9CQC - chains A and J of the 18 polymer chains in the assembly; structure by electron microscopy, 3.40 A resolution.

# Chain A
Protein: X-ray repair cross-complementing protein 6
From: Homo sapiens
Notes: EC 3.6.4.-, 4.2.99.-
UniProt: P12956 (XRCC6_HUMAN); residues 1-609 here = UniProt positions 1-609
Chain sequence (612 residues; each row starts with the number of its first residue; numbers below 1 keep their minus sign (Gly-2 is residue -2)):
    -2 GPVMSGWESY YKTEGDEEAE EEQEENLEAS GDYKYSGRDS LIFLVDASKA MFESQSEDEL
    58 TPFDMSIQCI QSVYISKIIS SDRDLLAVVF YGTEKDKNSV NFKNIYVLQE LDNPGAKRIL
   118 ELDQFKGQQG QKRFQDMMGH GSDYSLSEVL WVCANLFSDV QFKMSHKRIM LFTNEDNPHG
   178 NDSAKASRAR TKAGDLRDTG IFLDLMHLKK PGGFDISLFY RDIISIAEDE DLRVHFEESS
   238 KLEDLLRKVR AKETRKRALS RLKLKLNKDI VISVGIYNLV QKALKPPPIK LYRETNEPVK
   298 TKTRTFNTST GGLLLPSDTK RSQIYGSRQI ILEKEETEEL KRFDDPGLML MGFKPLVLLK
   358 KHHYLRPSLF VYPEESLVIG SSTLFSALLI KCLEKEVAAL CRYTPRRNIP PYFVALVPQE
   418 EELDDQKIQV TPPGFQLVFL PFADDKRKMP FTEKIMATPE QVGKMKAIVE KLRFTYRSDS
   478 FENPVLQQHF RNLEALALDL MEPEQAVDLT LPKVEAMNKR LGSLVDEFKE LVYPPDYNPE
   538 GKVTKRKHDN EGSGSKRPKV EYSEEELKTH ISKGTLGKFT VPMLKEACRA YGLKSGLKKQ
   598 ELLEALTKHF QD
Not modelled in the structure: -2 to 31, 539-609
Construct notes: expression tag (-2 to 0)
Swiss-Prot annotation at these positions:
  - region: Val578 to Glu583 (Interaction with BAX)
  - active site: Lys31 (Schiff-base intermediate with DNA)
  - modified residue: Ser2 (N-acetylserine), Ser6 (Phosphoserine), Ser27 (Phosphoserine), Lys31 (N6-acetyllysine), Ser51 (Phosphoserine), Ser306 (Phosphoserine), Lys317 (N6-acetyllysine), Lys331 (N6-acetyllysine), Lys338 (N6-acetyllysine), Thr455 (Phosphothreonine), Lys461 (N6-acetyllysine), Ser477 (Phosphoserine), Ser520 (Phosphoserine), Lys539 (N6-acetyllysine), Lys542 (N6-acetyllysine), Lys544 (N6-acetyllysine), Ser550 (Phosphoserine), Lys553 (N6-acetyllysine), Lys556 (N6-acetyllysine), Ser560 (Phosphoserine) and 1 more in UniProt
  - cross-link (Glycyl lysine isopeptide (Lys-Gly)): Lys287 (interchain with G-Cter in SUMO2), Lys317 (interchain with G-Cter in SUMO2), Lys556 (interchain with G-Cter in SUMO2)
  - mutagenesis: Lys31 (K31A: Diminishes the ability to form a Schiff base. Abolishes adduct formation; when associated with A-160 and A-164), Lys160 (K160A: Abolishes adduct formation; when associated with A-31 and A-160), Lys164 (K164A: Abolishes adduct formation; when associated with A-31 and A-164), Lys539 (K539Q: Complete loss of suppression of BAX-induced apoptosis; K539R: No effect on suppression of BAX-induced apoptosis), Lys542 (K542Q: Complete loss of suppression of BAX-induced apoptosis; K542R: No effect on suppression of BAX-induced apoptosis), Lys544 (K544R: No effect on suppression of BAX-induced apoptosis), Lys553 (K553Q: Partial loss of suppression of BAX-induced apoptosis; K553R: No effect on suppression of BAX-induced apoptosis), Lys556 (K556R: No effect on suppression of BAX-induced apoptosis), Lys570 (K570R: Loss of methylation; loss of anti-apoptotic activity; no effect on XRCC5 stabilization)

# Chain J
Molecule: 68-nt DNA strand
Sequence (68 nucleotides; numbered 1 to 68; the number before each row is that of its first residue):
     1 CGCGCCCAGC TTTCCCAGCT AATAAACTAA AAACATTCGT TCACGTGAGT TCCAGTACAA
    61 GTCTAGTC
Not modelled in the structure: 1-28
Ligand contacts: DZ4 (2'-deoxy-5'-O-[(R)-hydroxy{[(R)-hydroxy(phosphonooxy)phosphoryl]amino}phosphoryl]adenosine): DC63, DT64, DA65

# How chain A and chain J interact
Contacting residue pairs - 16 pairs, chain A then chain J:
  Ser33(A) - DC53(J)  hydrogen bond to the phosphate
  Gly34(A) - DC53(J)  hydrogen bond to the phosphate
  Phe159(A) - DA54(J)  phosphate contact
  Lys160(A) - DA54(J)  phosphate contact
  Arg254(A) - DT50(J)  hydrogen bond to the base
  Arg254(A) - DT51(J)  hydrogen bond to the sugar
  Ala255(A) - DT51(J)  sugar contact
  Ser257(A) - DT51(J)  phosphate contact
  Arg258(A) - DT51(J)  salt bridge to the phosphate
  Arg258(A) - DC52(J)  salt bridge to the phosphate
  Pro285(A) - DC44(J)  phosphate contact
  Lys287(A) - DG45(J)  salt bridge to the phosphate
  Thr300(A) - DT46(J)  phosphate contact
  Arg403(A) - DG49(J)  sugar contact
  Arg404(A) - DG49(J)  salt bridge to the phosphate
  Arg444(A) - DT40(J)  salt bridge to the phosphate
Interface residues without a listed pair, chain A (19 interface residues in all): Arg80, Leu256, Lys282, Thr298, Lys331
Interface residues without a listed pair, chain J (12 interface residues in all): DA43, DA48

# Summary
19 residues of chain A and 12 residues of chain J are in contact; the contacts include 4 hydrogen bonds and 5
salt bridges. Polar contacts include Arg254(A)-DT50(J), Arg254(A)-DT51(J) and Ser33(A)-DC53(J). Bound to chain
J: compound DZ4.
Here chain A is X-ray repair cross-complementing protein 6 (Homo sapiens) and chain J is a 68-nt DNA strand.
Entry 9CQC (The ligation complex like in the NHEJ pathway) was determined by electron microscopy, deposited
together with 9CQ3, 9CQ6, 9N81, 9N82 and 9N83.
